PDB entry 6MN7 | electron microscopy, 4.80 A resolution (low resolution: residue-level contacts below are approximate; hydrogen-bond / salt-bridge calls are withheld) | chains A and G of the 9 polymer chains in the assembly

== Chain A ==
Protein: Envelope Glycoprotein gp120
From: Human immunodeficiency virus 1
Reference sequence: Q2N0S6 (Q2N0S6_9HIV1); the construct lacks a stretch of the UniProt sequence and is renumbered around it, so the offset changes along the chain: 31-141 = UniProt 30-140; 150-185 = UniProt 141-176; 188-309 = UniProt 187-308; 312-321 = UniProt 309-318; 2 more segments
Amino-acid sequence (476 residues; each row starts with the number of its first residue; note: 13 numbers in that range are skipped by the numbering (no residue carries them; nothing is unmodelled there); a row labelled like 185A-185J holds insertion residues (185A, then the next letters in order)):
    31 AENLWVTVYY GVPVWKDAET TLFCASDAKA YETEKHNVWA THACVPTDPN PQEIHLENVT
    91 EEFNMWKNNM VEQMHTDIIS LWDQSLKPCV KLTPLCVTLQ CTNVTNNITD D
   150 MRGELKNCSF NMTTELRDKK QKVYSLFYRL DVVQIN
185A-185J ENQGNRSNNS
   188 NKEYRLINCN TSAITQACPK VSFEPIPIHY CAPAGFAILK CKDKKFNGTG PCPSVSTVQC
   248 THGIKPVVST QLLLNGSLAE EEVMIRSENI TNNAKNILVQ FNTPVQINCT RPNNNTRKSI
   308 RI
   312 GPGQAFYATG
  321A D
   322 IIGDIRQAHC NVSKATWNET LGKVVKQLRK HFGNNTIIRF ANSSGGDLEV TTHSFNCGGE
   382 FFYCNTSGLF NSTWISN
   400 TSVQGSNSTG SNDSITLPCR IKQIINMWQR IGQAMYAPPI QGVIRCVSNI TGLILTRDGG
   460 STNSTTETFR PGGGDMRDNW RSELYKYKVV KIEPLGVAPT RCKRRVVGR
Not modelled in the structure: 31-32, 59-67, 185A-185J, 400-410, 458-460, 506-508
Differences from the reference sequence: engineered mutation Asn-332 (Thr330 in Q2N0S6), Cys-501 (Ala498 in Q2N0S6)
Disulfides: Cys-54/Cys-74, Cys-119/Cys-205, Cys-126/Cys-196, Cys-131/Cys-157, Cys-218/Cys-247, Cys-296/Cys-331, Cys-378/Cys-445, Cys-385/Cys-418
Glycans and other covalent adducts: N-acetylglucosamine (NAG) linked to Asn-88, Asn-133, Asn-156, Asn-160, Asn-197, Asn-276, Asn-295, Asn-339, Asn-355, Asn-363, Asn-386, Asn-392, Asn-448; glycan linked to Asn-301

== Chain G ==
Protein: BF520.1 Fab variable region
From: Homo sapiens
Notes: antibody fragment or engineered binder
Amino-acid sequence (236 residues; numbered 1 to 236; the number before each row is that of its first residue):
     1 QVQLVQSGAE MKMPGASVKV SCKASGYTFT GNYIHWVRQA PGQGLEWMGW IAPHSGDTSY
    61 AQRFQGRVTM TGDTSLSTAY MELSRLRSDD TAVYYCARGP FPNYYGPGSY WGGLDFWGQG
   121 TLVSVSSEIV MTQSPATLSV SLGERATLSC RTSQNVAYNF AWYQQKPGQA PRLLIYEASS
   181 RATGTPARFS GSGFGTEFTL TISSMQSEDF AVYYCQQYNN WPSPFTFGPG TKVHIK
Disulfides: Cys-22/Cys-96, Cys-150/Cys-215

== Interface between chain A and chain G ==
Contacting residue pairs (16; chain A residue first):
  Asn-137(A) with Phe-101(G); Thr-183(G)
  Ile-138(A) with Thr-183(G); Gly-184(G)
  Thr-139(A) with Thr-183(G)
  Ile-323(A) with Thr-28(G), covalent bond
  Gly-324(A) with Thr-28(G); Gly-31(G)
  Asp-325(A) with Gly-31(G); Asn-32(G); Pro-102(G)
  Ile-326(A) with Phe-101(G); Pro-102(G)
  Arg-327(A) with Pro-102(G); Asn-103(G), covalent bond; Tyr-104(G)
Other interface residues (no listed pair), chain A (9 interface residues in all): Asn-301
Other interface residues (no listed pair), chain G (11 interface residues in all): Thr-30, Tyr-105

== Summary ==
9 residues of chain A and 11 residues of chain G are in contact; the contacts include 2 covalent bonds.
Covalently linked N-acetylglucosamine: at Asn-88(A), Asn-133(A), Asn-156(A), Asn-160(A), Asn-197(A) and
Asn-276(A) and 7 more.
Chain A is Envelope Glycoprotein gp120 (Human immunodeficiency virus 1) and chain G is BF520.1 Fab variable
region (Homo sapiens); the structure, Cryo-EM structure of BG505.SOSIP.664 in complex with BF520.1 antigen
binding fragment, was determined by electron microscopy.
